PDB entry 1BZ0 | X-ray diffraction, 1.50 A resolution | chains A and C of the 4 polymer chains in the assembly

[Chain A (and C)]
Molecule: Protein (hemoglobin alpha chain)
Source organism: Homo sapiens
Notes: chain C of this document is another copy of the same molecule, construct and numbering; everything in this record applies to it too
UniProt: P69905 (HBA_HUMAN); residue numbers follow UniProt; this construct covers 1-141
Sequence (141 residues; numbered 1 to 141; the number before each row is that of its first residue):
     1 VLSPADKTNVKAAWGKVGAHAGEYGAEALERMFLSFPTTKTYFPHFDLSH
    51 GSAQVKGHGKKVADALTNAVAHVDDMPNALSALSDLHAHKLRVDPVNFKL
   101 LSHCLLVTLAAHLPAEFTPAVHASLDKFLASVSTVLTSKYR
Metal / ion sites: heme Fe near His87 (its only coordinating residue here)
Ligand contacts: heme (HEM): Met32, Thr39, Tyr42, Phe43, His45, Phe46, His58, Lys61, Val62, Ala65, Leu66, Leu83, Leu86, His87, Leu91, Val93, Asn97, Phe98, Leu101, Val132, Leu136
Curated features (UniProtKB/Swiss-Prot):
  - site: Lys61 (Not glycated)
  - natural variant: Asp6 (A6D: In J-Toronto; this construct carries the variant), Ala13 (A13D: In J-Paris 1/J-Aljezur), Glu27 (A27E: In Shenyang; this construct carries the variant), Lys61 (K61N: In Zambia; deletion: In Clinic), Asp64 (A64D: In Pontoise; this construct carries the variant), Asp75 (D75A: In Lille; D75G: In Chapel Hill; D75N: In G-Pest), Ala111 (A111D: In Petah Tikva)

[Interface between chain A and chain C]
Contacting residue pairs (5):
  Val1(A) with Ser138(C)
  Asp126(A) with Arg141(C), salt bridge
  Lys127(A) with Arg141(C), hydrogen bond (side chain-backbone)
  Arg141(A) with Asp126(C), salt bridge; Lys127(C), hydrogen bond (backbone-side chain)
Other interface residues (no listed pair), chain A (5 interface residues in all): Ala130
Other interface residues (no listed pair), chain C (5 interface residues in all): Ala130

[Overview]
The chain A/chain C interface involves 5 residues from each chain, with 2 hydrogen bonds and 2 salt bridges.
Among the polar pairs are Asp126(A)-Arg141(C) and Lys127(A)-Arg141(C). Ligands of chain A: heme.
Both chains are Protein (hemoglobin alpha chain) (Homo sapiens). Entry 1BZ0 (Hemoglobin A (human, deoxy, high
salt)) was determined by X-ray diffraction.
